PDB entry 6BO1 | X-ray diffraction, 1.24 A resolution | chain A

# Chain A
Protein: Lysozyme C
Source organism: Gallus gallus
Notes: EC 3.2.1.17
UniProtKB: P00698 (LYSC_CHICK); residues 1-129 here correspond to UniProt positions 19-147 (UniProt number = residue number + 18)
Amino-acid sequence (129 residues; numbered 1 to 129; the number before each row is that of its first residue):
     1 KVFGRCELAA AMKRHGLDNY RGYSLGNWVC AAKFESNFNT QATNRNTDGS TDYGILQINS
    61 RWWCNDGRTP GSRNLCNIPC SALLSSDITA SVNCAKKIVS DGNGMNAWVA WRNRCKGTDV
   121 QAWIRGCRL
Disulfides: Cys6-Cys127, Cys30-Cys115, Cys64-Cys80, Cys76-Cys94
Bound ions: Ru ion: Arg14, His15; Na+: Ser60, Cys64, Ser72, Arg73
Ligand contacts: E3D (dichloro(1,3-dimethyl-1H-benzimidazol-3-ium-2-yl)ruthenium): Ala11, Arg14, His15, Ser86, Asp87, Ile88
Reported in the primary citation:
  - E3D coordination: Arg14, His15
  - conformationally variable residues (side-chain flip): Arg14, His15

# In short
Ligands of chain A: compound E3D. The Ru ion site is built by Arg14 and His15. The Na+ site is built by Ser60,
Cys64, Ser72 and Arg73. The paper reports E3D coordination by Arg14 and His15; conformational variability at
Arg14 and His15.
Chain A is Lysozyme C (Gallus gallus); the structure, Mono-adduct formed after 3 days in the reaction of
dichlorido(1,3-dimethylbenzimidazol-2-ylidene)(eta6-p-cymene)ruthenium(II) with HEWL, was determined by X-ray
diffraction together with 6BO2 from the same study.
